PDB entry 1P8K | X-ray diffraction, 2.60 A resolution | chains A and Z of the 5 polymer chains in the assembly

# Chain A
Molecule: 18-nt DNA strand
Sequence (18 nucleotides; each row starts with the number of its first residue):
   399 GCGCGCTGAG GAGGTTTC
Ion coordination: Mg2+: DC416 (shared with 1 residue of chain D; Gly15(Z), Glu148(Z) of chain Z)

# Chain Z
Name: Intron-encoded endonuclease I-AniI
From: Emericella nidulans
Notes: EC 3.1.-.-
Reference sequence: P03880 (ANI1_EMENI); residues 3-254 here correspond to UniProt positions 68-319 (UniProt number = residue number + 65)
Amino-acid sequence (254 residues; numbered 1 to 254; the number before each row is that of its first residue):
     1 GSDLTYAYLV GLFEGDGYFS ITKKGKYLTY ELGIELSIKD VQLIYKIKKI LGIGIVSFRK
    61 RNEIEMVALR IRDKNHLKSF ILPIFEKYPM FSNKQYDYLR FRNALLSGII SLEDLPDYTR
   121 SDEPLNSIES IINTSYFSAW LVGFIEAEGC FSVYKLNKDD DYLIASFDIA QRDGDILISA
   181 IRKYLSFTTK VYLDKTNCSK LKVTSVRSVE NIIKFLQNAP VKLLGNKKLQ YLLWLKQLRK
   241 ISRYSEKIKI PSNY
Construct notes: cloning artifact (1-2); modified residue (66, 90)
Modified positions: Mse66 (selenomethionine; parent Met); Mse90 (selenomethionine; parent Met)
Ion coordination: Mg2+ site 1: Gly15, Glu148 (shared with DC416(A) of chain A; 1 residue of chain D); Mg2+ site 2: Asp16, Ala147 (shared with 1 residue of chain B; 1 residue of chain C)
What the authors report for this chain:
  - binding site for the 18-nt DNA strand (chain A): Arg59, Arg61, Arg70, Arg72
  - Mg2+ coordination: Asp16, Glu148
  - catalytic residues: Asp16, Glu148
  - mutagenesis - R239E: unchanged catalytic activity on DNA target site
  - mutagenesis - R239E (35-fold): decreased binding to A.n.COB pre-RNA

# Interface between chain A and chain Z
Residue-residue contacts (28; chain A residue first):
  DG403(A) with Tyr27(Z), sugar contact
  DC404(A) with Tyr27(Z), hydrogen bond to the phosphate
  DT405(A) with Lys24(Z), base contact; Tyr27(Z), phosphate contact; Lys74(Z), salt bridge to the phosphate; Ile110(Z), phosphate contact
  DG406(A) with Lys24(Z), base contact; Arg72(Z), phosphate contact; Asp73(Z), phosphate contact; Lys74(Z), hydrogen bond to the phosphate
  DA407(A) with Ile55(Z), phosphate contact; Arg72(Z), base contact
  DG408(A) with Ile55(Z), phosphate contact; Arg72(Z), hydrogen bond to the base
  DG409(A) with Arg70(Z), hydrogen bond to the base; Arg72(Z), hydrogen bond to the base
  DA410(A) with Arg59(Z), base contact; Arg70(Z), base contact
  DG411(A) with Arg59(Z), hydrogen bond to the base; Arg61(Z), hydrogen bond to the base
  DG412(A) with Arg61(Z), hydrogen bond to the base
  DT413(A) with Arg61(Z), base contact
  DT415(A) with Arg172(Z), salt bridge to the phosphate; Thr196(Z), phosphate contact
  DC416(A) with Glu148(Z), phosphate contact; Ala170(Z), phosphate contact; Gln171(Z), hydrogen bond to the phosphate; Arg172(Z), hydrogen bond to the phosphate
Also at the interface, not in a pair above, chain Z (19 interface residues in all): Gly15, Lys26, Cys198, Lys200

# Summary
Chain A and chain Z form an interface of 13 and 19 residues respectively, with 10 hydrogen bonds and 2 salt
bridges. Among the polar pairs are DG408(A)-Arg72(Z), DG409(A)-Arg70(Z) and DG409(A)-Arg72(Z). The paper
reports catalytic residues Asp16(Z) and Glu148(Z); R239E of chain Z reduces binding to A.n.COB pre-RNA.
Chain A is an 18-nt DNA strand and chain Z is Intron-encoded endonuclease I-AniI (Emericella nidulans); the
structure, The structure and DNA recognition of a bifunctional homing endonuclease and group I intron splicing
factor, was determined by X-ray diffraction.
